Entry 5MTT (X-ray diffraction, 1.12 A resolution); this record covers chain A.

# Chain A
Protein: MalE1
Organism: Lactobacillus casei BL23
UniProtKB: B0L7B0 (B0L7B0_LACCA); residues 14-388 here correspond to UniProt positions 36-410 (UniProt number = residue number + 22)
Sequence (379 residues; each row starts with the number of its first residue):
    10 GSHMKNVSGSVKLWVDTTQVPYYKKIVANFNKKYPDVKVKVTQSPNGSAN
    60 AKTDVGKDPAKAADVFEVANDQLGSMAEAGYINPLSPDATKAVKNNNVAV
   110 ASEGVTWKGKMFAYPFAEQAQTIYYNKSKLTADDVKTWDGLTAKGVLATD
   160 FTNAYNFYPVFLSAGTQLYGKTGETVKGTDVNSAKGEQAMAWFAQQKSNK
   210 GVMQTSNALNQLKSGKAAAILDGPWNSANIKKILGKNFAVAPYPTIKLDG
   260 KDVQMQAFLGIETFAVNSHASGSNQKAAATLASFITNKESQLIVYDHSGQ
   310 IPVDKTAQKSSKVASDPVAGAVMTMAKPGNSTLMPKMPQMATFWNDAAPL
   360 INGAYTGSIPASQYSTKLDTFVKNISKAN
Disordered / not traced: 10-14, 388
Sequence notes: expression tag (10-13)
Ligand contacts: alpha-D-glucopyranose (GLC): Asp25, Thr26, Gln28, Asn55, Gly56, Ser57, Ala58, Asn59, Lys61, Thr62, Ala78, Asp80, Gln81, Gln128, Asn162, Tyr164, Trp234, Glu271, Met343, Trp353, Asn354

# Summary
Ligands of chain A: alpha-D-glucopyranose.
Chain A is MalE1 (Lactobacillus casei BL23); the structure, Maltodextrin binding protein MalE1 from L. casei
BL23 bound to maltotetraose, was determined by X-ray diffraction together with 5MKA, 5M28, 5MK9, 5MKB and 5MTU
from the same study.
